PDB entry 3FEQ | X-ray diffraction, 2.63 A resolution | chains A and B of the 8 polymer chains in the assembly

[Chain A (and B)]
Molecule: Putative amidohydrolase
Notes: chain B of this document is another copy of the same molecule, construct and numbering; everything in this record applies to it too
Chain sequence (423 residues; row label = number of the first residue in the row; numbers below 1 keep their minus sign (Met-1 is residue -1)):
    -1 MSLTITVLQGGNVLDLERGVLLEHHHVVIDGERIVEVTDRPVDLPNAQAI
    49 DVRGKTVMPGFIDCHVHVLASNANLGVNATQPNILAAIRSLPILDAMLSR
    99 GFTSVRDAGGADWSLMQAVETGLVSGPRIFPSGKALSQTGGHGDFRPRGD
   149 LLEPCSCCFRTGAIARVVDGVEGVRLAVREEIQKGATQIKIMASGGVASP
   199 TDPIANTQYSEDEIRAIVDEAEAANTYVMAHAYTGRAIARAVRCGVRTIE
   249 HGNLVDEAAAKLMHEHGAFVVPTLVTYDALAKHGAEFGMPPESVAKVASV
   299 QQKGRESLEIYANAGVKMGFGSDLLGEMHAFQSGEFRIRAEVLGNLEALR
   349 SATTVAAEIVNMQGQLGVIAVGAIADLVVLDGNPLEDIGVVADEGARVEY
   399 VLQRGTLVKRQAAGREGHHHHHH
Disordered / not traced: -1 to 1, 147-149, 410-421
Ion coordination: Zn2+ site 1: His63, His65, Asp321; Zn2+ site 2: His229, His249
From the paper describing this entry:
  - Zn2+ coordination: His63, His65, Lys188, His229, His249, Asp321

[Interface between chain A and chain B]
Pairs across the interface (21):
  Pro80(A) with Ser112(B)
  Asn81(A) with Asn81(B); Thr159(B)
  Ile82(A) with Ala85(B), hydrophobic; Asp110(B); Ser112(B); Leu113(B)
  Leu83(A) with Ser112(B); Leu121(B), hydrophobic
  Ile86(A) with Leu89(B), hydrophobic; Val122(B), hydrophobic
  Arg87(A) with Leu121(B)
  Leu89(A) with Ile86(B), hydrophobic
  Asp110(A) with Ile82(B)
  Ser112(A) with Pro80(B); Ile82(B); Leu83(B)
  Leu113(A) with Ile82(B)
  Leu121(A) with Arg87(B)
  Val122(A) with Ile86(B), hydrophobic
  Cys156(A) with Cys156(B), disulfide
Interface residues without a listed pair, chain A (16 interface residues in all): Ala85, Ala116, Thr159
Interface residues without a listed pair, chain B (16 interface residues in all): Ala116
Disulfides between the chains: Cys156(A)-Cys156(B)

[Summary]
The chain A/chain B interface involves 16 residues from each chain, with 1 disulfide bond. The Zn2+ site 1 is
built by His63(A), His65(A) and Asp321(A). The Zn2+ site 2 is built by His229(A) and His249(A). From the
paper: Zn2+ coordination by His63(A), His65(A) and Lys188(A) among others.
Both chains are Putative amidohydrolase. Entry 3FEQ (Crystal structure of uncharacterized protein eah89906)
was determined by X-ray diffraction (same publication as 3N2C and 3MKV).
